8HQZ - chains S and d of the 13 polymer chains in the assembly; structure by electron microscopy, 3.80 A resolution.

# Chain S
Protein: L-shaped tail fiber assembly
Source organism: Escherichia phage DT57C
UniProt: A0A0A7RUJ8 (A0A0A7RUJ8_9CAUD); residue numbers follow UniProt; this construct covers 1-140
Chain sequence (140 residues; numbered 1 to 140; the number before each row is that of its first residue):
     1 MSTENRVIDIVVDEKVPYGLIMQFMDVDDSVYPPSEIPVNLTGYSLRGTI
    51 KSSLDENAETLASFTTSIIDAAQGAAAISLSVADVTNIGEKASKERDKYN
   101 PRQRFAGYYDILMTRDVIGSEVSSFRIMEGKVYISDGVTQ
Not modelled in the structure: 1

# Chain d
Protein: L-shaped tail fiber assembly
Source organism: Escherichia phage DT57C
UniProt: A0A0A7RZ88 (A0A0A7RZ88_9CAUD); numbering as in UniProt (aligned over 1-1076)
Chain sequence (1076 residues; each row starts with the number of its first residue):
     1 MALKTKIIVQQILNIDDTTTTASKYPKYTVVLGNSISSITAGELTAAVEA
    51 SAGSAAAAKGSEIAAKESELNAKDSENEAAISAGASEESASQSAASAAES
   101 ERQAGLSKGSADNSAASAQESEGFRDSAELAAQNAEQSRLLAEQAKTAAQ
   151 QAQTAAEAAKTGAETAKDGADAAATTAGEHAAAARQSELNAKISETNAAG
   201 SATEAGDKAIDATTEADRAKAEADRATQIVDSKLDKVDISGFIKVYKTKA
   251 EADADVVNRVLDEKVLVWNQTNSKYGWYKVAGTAETPVLELVETEQKLTS
   301 VNNVRADDAGNVQITLPGGNPSLWLGEVTWFPYDKDSGVGYPGVLPADGR
   351 EVLRVDYPDTWEAIEAGLIPSVSEAEWQAGASLYFSTGDGSTTFRLPDMM
   401 QGQAFRAPTKGEEDAGVIKDQIPYVVTVNGISPDAITGNVEIDTSLQGTV
   451 SINQGGTGATTKEDARIALELYSTTEVDSALADKADIATTYTKTEVDSAL
   501 ADKADIATTYTKVEVDSALADAKTQSDTDYLLKANNLSDLADRAAAWLNV
   551 RPIGSTPLAGDPVGDYDAVTKRWVENKINTGTVGPTMNGVMNYGVGDFHL
   601 RDSRAYIQPYEVVSDGQLLNRADWPELWAYAQMLSPISDADWLADPTKRG
   651 QYSLGDGSTTFRVPDRNGVQTGSISALFGRGDGGASSTGGTILDSAAPNI
   701 TGSFGRLVYASTGTIYEANTGTGAFSAVLSQAKYKRLSEISAADGTAATY
   751 PSGFEFFASNSSPVYGRGSTEVRPKAFTGVWVIRASGGFVAANTSWSVIN
   801 GDATRPADGTTADGGEIISRYNVNGVREAQMSWRIRAQIGAEHYARLNVY
   851 NATANRTAVYDFNDLGTFSAENLHSKGAIYSDGNLTIQNQGWPGINFKSN
   901 RYNTPATQIGGSTIIEVSGTDGNVSGVNLIRRRGDGNQAGQIIVSFPTTG
   951 GAIALQGTSGIEYKKDVTDADAQEAMDRINGQRLVNFVYKDDEQERVRFG
  1001 VIAEEAELIAPQYIKHNQVSYEDILDEEGNKIGEKTRDRPSVDVNPIVMD
  1051 LMGCVQALNAKIAALEARIAELESKE
Not modelled in the structure: 1-5, 52-1076

# Interface between chain S and chain d
Pairs across the interface (24; chain S residue first):
  Gly-19(S) / Ile-12(d)
  Gly-19(S) / Leu-13(d)  hydrogen bond (backbone-backbone)
  Leu-20(S) / Gln-11(d)
  Ile-21(S) / Gln-10(d)
  Ile-21(S) / Gln-11(d)  hydrogen bond (backbone-backbone)
  Ile-21(S) / Thr-19(d)
  Ile-21(S) / Thr-20(d)
  Ile-21(S) / Ala-22(d)
  Met-22(S) / Val-9(d)
  Met-22(S) / Gln-10(d)
  Gln-23(S) / Ile-7(d)
  Gln-23(S) / Ile-8(d)
  Gln-23(S) / Val-9(d)  hydrogen bond (backbone-backbone)
  Phe-24(S) / Ile-7(d)
  Phe-24(S) / Ile-8(d)  hydrophobic
  Met-25(S) / Lys-6(d)
  Met-25(S) / Ile-7(d)  hydrogen bond (backbone-backbone)
  Asp-26(S) / Lys-6(d)  salt bridge
  Val-27(S) / Lys-6(d)  hydrogen bond (backbone-side chain)
  Val-27(S) / Ile-7(d)  hydrophobic
  Asp-28(S) / Lys-6(d)  salt bridge
  Ile-69(S) / Thr-19(d)
  Ile-127(S) / Ile-8(d)  hydrophobic
  Met-128(S) / Gln-10(d)
Also at the interface, not in a pair above, chain S (14 interface residues in all): Ile-8
Also at the interface, not in a pair above, chain d (12 interface residues in all): Thr-21

# Overview
The interface between chain S and chain d involves 14 residues on one side and 12 on the other; the contacts
include 5 hydrogen bonds and 2 salt bridges. Polar pairs include Asp-26(S)/Lys-6(d), Asp-28(S)/Lys-6(d) and
Val-27(S)/Lys-6(d).
Chain S is L-shaped tail fiber assembly and chain d is L-shaped tail fiber assembly, both from Escherichia
phage DT57C; the structure, Baseplate of DT57C bacteriophage in the full state, was determined by electron
microscopy, deposited together with 8HO3, 8HQK, 8HQO, 8HRE and 8HRG.
